PDB entry 6LVK | X-ray diffraction, 2.29 A resolution | chain A

== Chain A ==
Molecule: Fibroblast growth factor receptor 2
Source organism: Homo sapiens
Notes: EC 2.7.10.1
Reference sequence: P21802 (FGFR2_HUMAN); residues 459-768 here = UniProt positions 459-768
Chain sequence (313 residues; numbered 456 to 768; the number before each row is that of its first residue):
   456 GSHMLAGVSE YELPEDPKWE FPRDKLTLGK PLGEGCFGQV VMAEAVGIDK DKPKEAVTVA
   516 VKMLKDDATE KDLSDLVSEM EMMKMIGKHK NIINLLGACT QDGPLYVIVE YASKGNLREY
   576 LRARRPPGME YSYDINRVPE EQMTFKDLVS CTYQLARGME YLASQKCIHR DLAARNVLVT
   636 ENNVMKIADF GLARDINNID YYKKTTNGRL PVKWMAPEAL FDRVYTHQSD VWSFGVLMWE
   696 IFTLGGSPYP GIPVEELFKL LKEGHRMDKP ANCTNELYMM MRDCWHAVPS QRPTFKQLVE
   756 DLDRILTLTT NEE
Not modelled in the structure: 456-467, 584-594, 767-768
Modified residues: Tyr561 (O-phosphotyrosine; PTR)
Differences from the reference sequence: expression tag (456-458)
Ligand contacts: EVC (N-ethyl-2-[[4-[[4-(4-methylpiperazin-1-yl)-3-(2-morpholin-4-ylethoxy)phenyl]amino]-1,3,5-triazin-2-yl]amino]benzenesulfonamide): Lys485, Leu487, Gly488, Phe492, Val495, Met497, Ala515, Lys517, Val564, Glu565, Tyr566, Ala567, Ser568, Gly570, Glu574, Arg630, Asn631, Val632, Leu633, Ala643, Asp644
Swiss-Prot annotation at these positions:
  - active site: Asp626 (Proton acceptor)
  - binding site (ATP): Leu487 to Val495, Lys517, Glu565 to Ala567, Asn571
  - modified residue (Phosphotyrosine): Tyr466, Tyr586, Tyr588, Tyr656, Tyr657
  - natural variant: Lys526 (K526E: In FSPC), Asn549 (N549H: In CS), Glu565 (E565G: In PS), Arg612 (R612T: In a lung adenocarcinoma sample), Ala628 (A628T: In LADD1), Lys641 (K641R: In PS), Ala648 (A648T: In LADD1), Arg649 to Asp650 (sequence variant, change not given here; In LADD1), Lys659 (K659N: In craniosynostosis), Gly663 (G663E: In PS), Arg678 (R678G: In CS)
  - mutagenesis: Asn549 (N549T: Constitutive kinase activity), Glu565 (E565A: Constitutive kinase activity), Tyr656 to Tyr657 (Loss of kinase activity)

== Overview ==
Bound to chain A: compound EVC. UniProt lists active-site residue Asp626, 14 ATP-binding residues and 4
mutagenesis sites.
Chain A is Fibroblast growth factor receptor 2 (Homo sapiens); the structure, Crystal structure of FGFR2 in
complex with 1,3,5-triazine derivative, was determined by X-ray diffraction together with 6LVL and 6LVM from
the same study.
